PDB entry 6ZO3 | X-ray diffraction, 1.55 A resolution | chains AAA and CCC of the 3 polymer chains in the assembly

Chain AAA:
Molecule: Urease subunit gamma
Source organism: Sporosarcina pasteurii
Notes: EC 3.5.1.5
UniProtKB: A0A0H3YGY5 (A0A0H3YGY5_SPOPA); numbering as in UniProt (aligned over 1-100)
Amino-acid sequence (100 residues; row label = number of the first residue in the row):
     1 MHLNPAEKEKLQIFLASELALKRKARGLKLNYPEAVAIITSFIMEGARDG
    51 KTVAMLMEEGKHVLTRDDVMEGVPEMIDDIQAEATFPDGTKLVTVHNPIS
Modified / non-standard residues: M1 (N-carboxymethionine; CXM)

Chain CCC:
Molecule: Urease subunit alpha
Source organism: Sporosarcina pasteurii
Notes: EC 3.5.1.5
UniProtKB: A0A0H3YL32 (A0A0H3YL32_SPOPA); residue numbers follow UniProt; this construct covers 1-570
Amino-acid sequence (570 residues; row label = number of the first residue in the row):
     1 MKINRQQYAESYGPTVGDQVRLADTDLWIEVEKDYTTYGDEANFGGGKVL
    51 REGMGENGTYTRTENVLDLLLTNALILDYTGIYKADIGVKDGYIVGIGKG
   101 GNPDIMDGVTPNMIVGTATEVIAAEGKIVTAGGIDTHVHFINPDQVDVAL
   151 ANGITTLFGGGTGPAEGSKATTVTPGPWNIEKMLKSTEGLPINVGILGKG
   201 HGSSIAPIMEQIDAGAAGLKIHEDWGATPASIDRSLTVADEADVQVAIHS
   251 DTLNEAGFLEDTLRAINGRVIHSFHVEGAGGGHAPDIMAMAGHPNVLPSS
   301 TNPTRPFTVNTIDEHLDMLMVCHHLKQNIPEDVAFADSRIRPETIAAEDI
   351 LHDLGIISMMSTDALAMGRAGEMVLRTWQTADKMKKQRGPLAEEKNGSDN
   401 FRAKRYVSKYTINPAIAQGIAHEVGSIEEGKFADLVLWEPKFFGVKADRV
   451 IKGGIIAYAQIGDPSASIPTPQPVMGRRMYGTVGDLIHDTNITFMSKSSI
   501 QQGVPAKLGLKRRIGTVKNCRNIGKKDMKWNDVTTDIDINPETYEVKVDG
   551 EVLTCEPVKELPMAQRYFLF
Modified / non-standard residues: K220 (lysine nz-carboxylic acid; KCX); C322 (3,6-dimethylcatechol cysteine; QNT)
Bound ions: Ni2+ site 1: H137, H139, K220, D363 (together with hydroxide ion); Ni2+ site 2: K220, H249, H275 (together with hydroxide ion)
Residues lining bound ligands: hydroxide ion (OH): H137, H139, K220, H249, H275, G280, D363

Chain AAA / chain CCC interface:
Residue-residue contacts (38):
  A6(AAA) with S465(CCC)
  E9(AAA) with P464(CCC); P473(CCC); R477(CCC), salt bridge
  K10(AAA) with D463(CCC), salt bridge
  Q12(AAA) with M475(CCC)
  I13(AAA) with Q472(CCC); P473(CCC)
  L19(AAA) with L569(CCC), hydrophobic; F570(CCC), hydrophobic
  R23(AAA) with L569(CCC), hydrogen bond (side chain-backbone); F570(CCC)
  N31(AAA) with Q565(CCC), hydrogen bond (side chain-backbone); R566(CCC); F568(CCC), hydrogen bond (side chain-backbone)
  Y32(AAA) with F442(CCC), hydrophobic; R566(CCC), hydrogen bond (backbone-backbone)
  P33(AAA) with R566(CCC); Y567(CCC); F568(CCC); L569(CCC)
  E34(AAA) with L569(CCC)
  V36(AAA) with Q472(CCC)
  T40(AAA) with Q472(CCC)
  M70(AAA) with Q565(CCC); R566(CCC)
  E71(AAA) with R566(CCC), hydrogen bond (backbone-side chain)
  M76(AAA) with K441(CCC), hydrogen bond (backbone-side chain); R566(CCC); Y567(CCC), hydrophobic
  Q81(AAA) with I468(CCC); T470(CCC), hydrogen bond; P471(CCC); Q472(CCC), hydrogen bond (backbone-backbone)
  E83(AAA) with A466(CCC); S467(CCC), hydrogen bond
  L92(AAA) with I468(CCC), hydrophobic; P471(CCC), hydrophobic
Also at the interface, not in a pair above, chain AAA (24 interface residues in all): A16, M44, V73, D78, A82

In short:
Chain AAA and chain CCC form an interface of 24 and 20 residues respectively, with 9 hydrogen bonds and 2 salt
bridges. Polar pairs include E9(AAA)-R477(CCC), K10(AAA)-D463(CCC) and R23(AAA)-L569(CCC). Ligands of chain
CCC: hydroxide ion. H137(CCC), H139(CCC), K220(CCC) and D363(CCC) form the Ni2+ site 1.
Chain AAA is Urease subunit gamma and chain CCC is Urease subunit alpha, both from Sporosarcina pasteurii; the
structure, 1.55 A resolution 3,6-dimethylcatechol (3,6-dimethylbenzene-1,2-diol) inhibited Sporosarcina
pasteurii urease, was determined by X-ray diffraction (same publication as 6ZNY, 6ZNZ, 6ZO0, 6ZO1 and 6ZO2).
